PDB entry 7DN9 | X-ray diffraction, 3.29 A resolution | chains A and B

[Chain A]
Name: Putative cytoplasmic protein
From: Salmonella typhimurium (strain LT2 / SGSC1412 / ATCC 700720)
UniProt: Q8ZPY9 (Q8ZPY9_SALTY); residues 63-374 here = UniProt positions 63-374
Sequence (312 residues; each row starts with the number of its first residue):
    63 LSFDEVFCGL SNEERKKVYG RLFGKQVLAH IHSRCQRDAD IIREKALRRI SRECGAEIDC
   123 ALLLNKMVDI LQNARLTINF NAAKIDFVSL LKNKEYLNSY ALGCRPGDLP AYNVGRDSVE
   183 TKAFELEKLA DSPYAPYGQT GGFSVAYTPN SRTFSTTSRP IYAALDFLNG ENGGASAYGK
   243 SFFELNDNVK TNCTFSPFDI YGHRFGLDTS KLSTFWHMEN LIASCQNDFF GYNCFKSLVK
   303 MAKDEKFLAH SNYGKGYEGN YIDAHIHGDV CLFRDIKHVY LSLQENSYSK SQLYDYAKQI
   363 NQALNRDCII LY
Disordered / not traced: 63-64, 117-119, 164-171
Construct notes: engineered mutation Asp-325 (Glu in Q8ZPY9)
Ligand contacts: NAD (nicotinamide-adenine-dinucleotide): Thr-139, Ile-140, Asn-141, Ile-147, Leu-152, Asn-155, Glu-157, Tyr-158, Leu-159, Asn-160, Ser-161, Arg-178, Tyr-224, Ala-225, Ala-226, Ala-237, Tyr-240, Asp-261, Tyr-263, Tyr-323, Asp-325

[Chain B]
Name: ADP-ribosylation factor 1
From: Homo sapiens
UniProt: P84077 (ARF1_HUMAN); residue numbers follow UniProt; this construct covers 17-181
Sequence (165 residues; each row starts with the number of its first residue):
    17 EMRILMVGLD AAGKTTILYK LKLGEIVTTI PTIGFNVETV EYKNISFTVW DVGGLDKIRP
    77 LWRHYFQNTQ GLIFVVDSND RERVNEAREE LMRMLAEDEL RDAVLLVFAN KQDLPNAMNA
   137 AEITDKLGLH SLRHRNWYIQ ATCATSGDGL YEGLDWLSNQ LRNQK
Disordered / not traced: 178-181
Construct notes: engineered mutation Leu-71 (Gln in P84077)
Swiss-Prot annotation at these positions:
  - binding site (GTP): Gly-24 to Thr-32, Asn-126 to Asp-129, Ala-160
Ion coordination: Mg2+: Thr-48 (together with GDP)
Ligand contacts: GDP (guanosine-5'-diphosphate): Leu-25, Asp-26, Ala-27, Ala-28, Gly-29, Lys-30, Thr-31, Thr-32, Thr-45, Asn-126, Lys-127, Asp-129, Leu-130, Cys-159, Ala-160, Thr-161

[Chain A / chain B interface]
Residue-residue contacts - 53 pairs, chain A then chain B:
  Phe-65(A) / Lys-36(B)
  Phe-65(A) / Ser-162(B)
  Phe-65(A) / Gly-163(B)
  Phe-65(A) / Tyr-167(B)  hydrophobic
  Val-68(A) / Tyr-58(B)  hydrophobic
  Phe-69(A) / Leu-37(B)
  Phe-69(A) / Lys-38(B)
  Phe-69(A) / Leu-39(B)
  Phe-69(A) / Gly-40(B)
  Phe-69(A) / Tyr-167(B)
  Cys-70(A) / Glu-57(B)
  Leu-72(A) / Lys-38(B)
  Leu-72(A) / Leu-39(B)  hydrophobic
  Glu-76(A) / Lys-38(B)  salt bridge
  Arg-77(A) / Glu-41(B)  salt bridge
  Val-80(A) / Tyr-35(B)  hydrophobic
  Val-80(A) / Lys-38(B)
  Val-80(A) / Leu-39(B)  hydrophobic
  Val-80(A) / Glu-54(B)
  Tyr-81(A) / Leu-39(B)  hydrophobic
  Tyr-81(A) / Glu-41(B)  hydrogen bond
  Arg-83(A) / Glu-54(B)  salt bridge
  Leu-84(A) / Tyr-35(B)
  Leu-84(A) / Val-43(B)  hydrophobic
  Leu-84(A) / Ile-46(B)
  Lys-87(A) / Ile-46(B)
  Lys-87(A) / Phe-51(B)
  Lys-87(A) / Asn-52(B)
  Gln-88(A) / Ile-46(B)
  Ala-91(A) / Ile-49(B)  hydrophobic
  His-94(A) / Ile-49(B)
  Pro-195(A) / Thr-44(B)
  Tyr-196(A) / Val-43(B)
  Tyr-196(A) / Thr-44(B)
  Asn-248(A) / His-80(B)
  Asn-248(A) / Tyr-81(B)  hydrogen bond
  Asp-249(A) / Leu-77(B)
  Asn-250(A) / Phe-51(B)
  Asn-250(A) / Trp-78(B)
  Asn-250(A) / Tyr-81(B)  hydrogen bond
  Thr-253(A) / Gly-50(B)
  Thr-253(A) / Phe-51(B)
  Thr-253(A) / Leu-77(B)
  Asn-254(A) / Gly-50(B)
  Asn-254(A) / Phe-51(B)  hydrogen bond (side chain-backbone)
  Phe-277(A) / Leu-77(B)  hydrophobic
  Trp-278(A) / Ile-49(B)  hydrogen bond (side chain-backbone)
  Trp-278(A) / Lys-73(B)
  Trp-278(A) / Ile-74(B)  hydrophobic
  Arg-336(A) / Val-53(B)
  Arg-336(A) / Trp-66(B)
  Arg-336(A) / Tyr-81(B)
  Asp-337(A) / Tyr-81(B)
Also at the interface, not in a pair above, chain A (30 interface residues in all): Leu-90, Val-251, Asp-331, Arg-368
Also at the interface, not in a pair above, chain B (31 interface residues in all): Pro-47, Thr-64, Leu-166

[Summary]
30 residues of chain A and 31 residues of chain B are in contact, with 5 hydrogen bonds and 3 salt bridges.
Polar contacts include Glu-76(A)/Lys-38(B), Arg-77(A)/Glu-41(B) and Arg-83(A)/Glu-54(B). Ligands of chain A:
NAD. Bound to chain B: GDP.
Chain A is Putative cytoplasmic protein (Salmonella typhimurium (strain LT2 / SGSC1412 / ATCC 700720)) and
chain B is ADP-ribosylation factor 1 (Homo sapiens); the structure, Crystal structure of Salmonella effector
in complex with NAD and host co-factor ARF1, was determined by X-ray diffraction together with 7DN8 from the
same study.
